PDB entry 1ZX4 | X-ray diffraction, 2.98 A resolution | chains A and B of the 4 polymer chains in the assembly

# Chain A (and B)
Name: Plasmid Partition par B protein
Organism: Enterobacteria phage P1
Notes: fragment: P1 ParB; engineered mutation(s): residues 142-333; chain B of this document is another copy of the same molecule, construct and numbering; everything in this record applies to it too
UniProtKB: Q38420 (Q38420_BPP1); residues 142-333 here = UniProt positions 142-333
Chain sequence (192 residues; numbered 142 to 333; the number before each row is that of its first residue):
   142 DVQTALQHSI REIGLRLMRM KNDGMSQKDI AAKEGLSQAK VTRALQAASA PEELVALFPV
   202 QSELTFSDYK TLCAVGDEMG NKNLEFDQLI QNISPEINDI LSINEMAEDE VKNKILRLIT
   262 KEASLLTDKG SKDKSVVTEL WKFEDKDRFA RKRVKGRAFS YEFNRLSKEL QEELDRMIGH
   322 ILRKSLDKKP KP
Unresolved in the structure: 142-145, 245, 327-333 (chain B: 142-149, 272-274, 329-333)
Differences from the reference sequence: modified residue (159, 161, 166, 220, 247, 318); conflict N245 (Asp in Q38420)
Modified / non-standard residues: Mse159, Mse161, Mse166, Mse220, Mse247, Mse318 (selenomethionine; parent Met)

# How chain A and chain B interact
Contacting residue pairs (63):
  N224(A) - E313(B)
  L225(A) - K309(B)
  L225(A) - Q312(B)
  L225(A) - E313(B)  hydrogen bond (backbone-side chain)
  D228(A) - R317(B)  salt bridge
  L281(A) - I319(B)  hydrophobic
  L281(A) - L323(B)  hydrophobic
  W282(A) - L327(B)
  K293(A) - Q312(B)
  K293(A) - D316(B)  salt bridge
  R298(A) - N305(B)
  R298(A) - R306(B)  hydrogen bond (backbone-backbone)
  R298(A) - K309(B)
  A299(A) - F304(B)
  A299(A) - N305(B)  hydrogen bond (backbone-side chain)
  F300(A) - F304(B)  hydrogen bond (backbone-backbone)
  F300(A) - Q312(B)
  S301(A) - Y302(B)
  S301(A) - E303(B)
  Y302(A) - S301(B)
  Y302(A) - Y302(B)  hydrogen bond (backbone-backbone)
  Y302(A) - F304(B)  hydrophobic
  Y302(A) - Q312(B)
  Y302(A) - L315(B)
  Y302(A) - D316(B)  hydrogen bond
  Y302(A) - I319(B)  hydrophobic
  E303(A) - F300(B)
  E303(A) - S301(B)
  F304(A) - A299(B)
  F304(A) - F300(B)  hydrogen bond (backbone-backbone)
  F304(A) - Y302(B)  hydrophobic
  F304(A) - I319(B)  hydrophobic
  F304(A) - L323(B)  hydrophobic
  N305(A) - R298(B)
  N305(A) - A299(B)
  R306(A) - R298(B)  hydrogen bond (backbone-backbone)
  L307(A) - F300(B)  hydrophobic
  K309(A) - L225(B)
  K309(A) - D228(B)  salt bridge
  L311(A) - I322(B)  hydrophobic
  L311(A) - L323(B)  hydrophobic
  L311(A) - S326(B)
  Q312(A) - L225(B)
  Q312(A) - F300(B)
  Q312(A) - Y302(B)
  E314(A) - I322(B)
  L315(A) - F300(B)  hydrophobic
  L315(A) - Y302(B)
  L315(A) - I322(B)  hydrophobic
  D316(A) - K293(B)  salt bridge
  D316(A) - Y302(B)  hydrogen bond
  Mse318(A) - Mse318(B)
  Mse318(A) - I319(B)  hydrophobic
  Mse318(A) - I322(B)  hydrophobic
  I319(A) - L281(B)  hydrophobic
  I319(A) - Y302(B)  hydrophobic
  I322(A) - E314(B)
  I322(A) - L315(B)  hydrophobic
  L323(A) - W282(B)
  L323(A) - A291(B)  hydrophobic
  L323(A) - L311(B)  hydrophobic
  R324(A) - W282(B)
  S326(A) - L311(B)
Interface residues without a listed pair, chain A (33 interface residues in all): Q232, A291, V295, G320, K325
Interface residues without a listed pair, chain B (33 interface residues in all): Q229, L307, R324, K325

# In short
The chain A/chain B interface involves 33 residues from each chain, with 9 hydrogen bonds and 4 salt bridges.
Among the polar pairs are D228(A)-R317(B), K293(A)-D316(B) and K309(A)-D228(B).
Both chains are Plasmid Partition par B protein (Enterobacteria phage P1). Entry 1ZX4 (Structure of ParB bound
to DNA) was determined by X-ray diffraction.
